4XRU - chains D and F of the 6 polymer chains in the assembly; structure by X-ray diffraction, 3.41 A resolution.

Chain D:
Name: Pnkp1
From: Capnocytophaga gingivalis
UniProtKB: C2M8N3 (C2M8N3_CAPGI); numbering as in UniProt (aligned over 1-312)
Sequence (312 residues; each row starts with the number of its first residue):
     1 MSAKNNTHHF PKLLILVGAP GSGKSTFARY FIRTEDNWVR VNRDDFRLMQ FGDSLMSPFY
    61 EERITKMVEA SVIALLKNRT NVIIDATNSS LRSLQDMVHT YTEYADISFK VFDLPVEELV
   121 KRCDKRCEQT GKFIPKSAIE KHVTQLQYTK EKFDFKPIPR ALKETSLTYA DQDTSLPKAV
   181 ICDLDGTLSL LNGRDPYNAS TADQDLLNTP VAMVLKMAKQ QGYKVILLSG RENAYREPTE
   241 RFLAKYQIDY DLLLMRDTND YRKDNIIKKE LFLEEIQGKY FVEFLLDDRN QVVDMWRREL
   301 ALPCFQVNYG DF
Not modelled in the structure: 1-3, 123-144
Modified positions: Mse1 (selenomethionine); Mse49, Mse56, Mse67, Mse97, Mse213, Mse217, Mse255, Mse295 (selenomethionine; parent Met)
Metal / ion sites: Mg2+: Asp183, Asp185, Asp288
Ligand contacts: ATP (adenosine-5'-triphosphate): Pro20, Gly21, Ser22, Gly23, Lys24, Ser25, Thr26, Asp85, Thr87

Chain F:
Name: Hen1
From: Capnocytophaga gingivalis
UniProtKB: C2M7I7 (C2M7I7_CAPGI); residues 1-436 here = UniProt positions 1-436
Sequence (436 residues; numbered 1 to 436; the number before each row is that of its first residue):
     1 MILQIHSQNP HLLDLLNKNP HTDLGIYAKS LRNGQLIGNA VSAYQYDVVF QDTRYSYLPE
    61 ESNQIDFQSY CSPLVILHIC NEFFKELLQE KQTYWSQQIK WLERTRAEVD TYPCTIEVKN
   121 LYANSTWYSK GHFMMERYFK NIHITPIVGN NLSLRVEGKS VFEAMNLLSF IAVTTHITNT
   181 YGEYTYIDDH FAQKYARILT NIPQVPYFVF YLFIKRAIKS ERQFAEIKPM FEAYFKEEGL
   241 DIDFQFTDTH GSRMDFIVKE LGMEYPILDI GCGELKYYRR FMRRNYNYSH PYFATDTDKS
   301 VGDYAALLKE RMEADNLYFF SDWTDYEYKN PVNIILTEVI EHNTPEAAEA LVKHCLSLNF
   361 HKMIITTPNS LFNKYYFDED PESLRHEDHH FEWTPQEFQD FIRHCVGDTS LEVTYCGIGD
   421 RINGETPTQA VVITRK
Not modelled in the structure: 378-389
Ligand contacts: S-adenosylhomocysteine (SAH): His250, Gly271, Cys272, Gly273, Leu275, Lys276, Thr295, Asp296, Thr297, Asp298, Thr337, Val339, Asn343, Thr344, Leu351

Interface between chain D and chain F:
Pairs across the interface (12):
  Lys4(D) - Glu327(F)  salt bridge
  Asn5(D) - Tyr318(F)
  His9(D) - Lys309(F)
  His9(D) - Arg311(F)
  Phe10(D) - Arg311(F)
  Pro11(D) - Arg311(F)
  Lys12(D) - Glu310(F)
  Arg79(D) - Arg311(F)
  Arg79(D) - Asp315(F)  salt bridge
  Thr80(D) - Arg311(F)
  Asn81(D) - Glu310(F)
  Asn81(D) - Arg311(F)
Other interface residues (no listed pair), chain D (10 interface residues in all): Asp36
Other interface residues (no listed pair), chain F (7 interface residues in all): Met312

Summary:
10 residues of chain D and 7 residues of chain F are in contact, with 2 salt bridges. Polar contacts include
Lys4(D)-Glu327(F) and Arg79(D)-Asp315(F). Ligands of chain D: ATP. Ligands of chain F: S-adenosylhomocysteine.
Asp183(D), Asp185(D) and Asp288(D) form the Mg2+ site.
Here chain D is Pnkp1 and chain F is Hen1, both from Capnocytophaga gingivalis. Entry 4XRU (Structure of
Pnkp1/Rnl/Hen1 complex) was determined by X-ray diffraction, deposited together with 4XRP.
